4ANG - chains A and R of the 5 polymer chains in the assembly; structure by X-ray diffraction, 3.50 A resolution.

== Chain A ==
Molecule: Coat protein
Source organism: Pseudomonas phage PRR1
Reference sequence: P03616 (COAT_BPPRR); numbering as in UniProt (aligned over 1-131)
Amino-acid sequence (131 residues; row label = number of the first residue in the row):
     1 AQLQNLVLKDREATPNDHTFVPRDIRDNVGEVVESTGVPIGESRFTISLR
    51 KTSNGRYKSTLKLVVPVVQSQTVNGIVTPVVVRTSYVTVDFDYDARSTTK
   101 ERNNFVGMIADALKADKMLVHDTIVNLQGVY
Sequence notes: conflict Lys117 (Leu in P03616)

== Chain R ==
Molecule: 20-nt RNA strand
Sequence (20 nucleotides; each row starts with the number of its first residue):
     1 CCAUAAGGAGCUACCUAUGG
Disordered / not traced: 1-3, 18-20

== How chain A and chain R interact ==
Pairs across the interface - 26 pairs, chain A then chain R:
  Val29(A) - A6(R)  base contact
  Val29(A) - A13(R)  base contact
  Arg44(A) - U12(R)  phosphate contact
  Arg44(A) - A13(R)  salt bridge to the phosphate
  Thr46(A) - A6(R)  hydrogen bond to the base
  Thr46(A) - A13(R)  hydrogen bond to the base
  Ile47(A) - A13(R)  base contact
  Ser48(A) - A6(R)  hydrogen bond to the base
  Ser48(A) - A13(R)  hydrogen bond to the base
  Arg50(A) - A6(R)  hydrogen bond to the sugar
  Arg50(A) - G7(R)  sugar contact
  Arg50(A) - G8(R)  salt bridge to the phosphate
  Thr52(A) - G8(R)  phosphate contact
  Thr52(A) - A9(R)  hydrogen bond to the phosphate
  Asn54(A) - G8(R)  hydrogen bond to the phosphate
  Asn54(A) - A9(R)  hydrogen bond to the phosphate
  Arg56(A) - A9(R)  phosphate contact
  Arg56(A) - G10(R)  salt bridge to the phosphate
  Lys58(A) - G8(R)  salt bridge to the phosphate
  Lys58(A) - A9(R)  salt bridge to the phosphate
  Thr60(A) - A6(R)  base contact
  Thr60(A) - A13(R)  hydrogen bond to the base
  Lys62(A) - A6(R)  salt bridge to the phosphate
  Lys62(A) - A13(R)  sugar contact
  Tyr86(A) - G10(R)  stacking on the base
  Asp92(A) - A9(R)  phosphate contact
Other interface residues (no listed pair), chain A (16 interface residues in all): Asp27, Glu31
Other interface residues (no listed pair), chain R (10 interface residues in all): A5, C11, C14

== Summary ==
Chain A and chain R form an interface of 16 and 10 residues respectively, with 9 hydrogen bonds, 6 salt
bridges and 1 aromatic stacking contact. Polar pairs include Thr46(A)-A6(R), Thr46(A)-A13(R) and
Ser48(A)-A6(R).
Chain A is Coat protein (Pseudomonas phage PRR1) and chain R is a 20-nt RNA strand; the structure, Small RNA
phage PRR1 in complex with an RNA operator fragment, was determined by X-ray diffraction.
